PDB entry 4LK1 | X-ray diffraction, 3.84 A resolution | chains D and E of the 6 polymer chains in the assembly

== Chain D ==
Protein: DNA-directed RNA polymerase subunit beta'
Organism: Escherichia coli
Notes: EC 2.7.7.6
UniProt: C5A0S8 (C5A0S8_ECOBW); residues 1-1407 here = UniProt positions 1-1407
Amino-acid sequence (1407 residues; each row starts with the number of its first residue):
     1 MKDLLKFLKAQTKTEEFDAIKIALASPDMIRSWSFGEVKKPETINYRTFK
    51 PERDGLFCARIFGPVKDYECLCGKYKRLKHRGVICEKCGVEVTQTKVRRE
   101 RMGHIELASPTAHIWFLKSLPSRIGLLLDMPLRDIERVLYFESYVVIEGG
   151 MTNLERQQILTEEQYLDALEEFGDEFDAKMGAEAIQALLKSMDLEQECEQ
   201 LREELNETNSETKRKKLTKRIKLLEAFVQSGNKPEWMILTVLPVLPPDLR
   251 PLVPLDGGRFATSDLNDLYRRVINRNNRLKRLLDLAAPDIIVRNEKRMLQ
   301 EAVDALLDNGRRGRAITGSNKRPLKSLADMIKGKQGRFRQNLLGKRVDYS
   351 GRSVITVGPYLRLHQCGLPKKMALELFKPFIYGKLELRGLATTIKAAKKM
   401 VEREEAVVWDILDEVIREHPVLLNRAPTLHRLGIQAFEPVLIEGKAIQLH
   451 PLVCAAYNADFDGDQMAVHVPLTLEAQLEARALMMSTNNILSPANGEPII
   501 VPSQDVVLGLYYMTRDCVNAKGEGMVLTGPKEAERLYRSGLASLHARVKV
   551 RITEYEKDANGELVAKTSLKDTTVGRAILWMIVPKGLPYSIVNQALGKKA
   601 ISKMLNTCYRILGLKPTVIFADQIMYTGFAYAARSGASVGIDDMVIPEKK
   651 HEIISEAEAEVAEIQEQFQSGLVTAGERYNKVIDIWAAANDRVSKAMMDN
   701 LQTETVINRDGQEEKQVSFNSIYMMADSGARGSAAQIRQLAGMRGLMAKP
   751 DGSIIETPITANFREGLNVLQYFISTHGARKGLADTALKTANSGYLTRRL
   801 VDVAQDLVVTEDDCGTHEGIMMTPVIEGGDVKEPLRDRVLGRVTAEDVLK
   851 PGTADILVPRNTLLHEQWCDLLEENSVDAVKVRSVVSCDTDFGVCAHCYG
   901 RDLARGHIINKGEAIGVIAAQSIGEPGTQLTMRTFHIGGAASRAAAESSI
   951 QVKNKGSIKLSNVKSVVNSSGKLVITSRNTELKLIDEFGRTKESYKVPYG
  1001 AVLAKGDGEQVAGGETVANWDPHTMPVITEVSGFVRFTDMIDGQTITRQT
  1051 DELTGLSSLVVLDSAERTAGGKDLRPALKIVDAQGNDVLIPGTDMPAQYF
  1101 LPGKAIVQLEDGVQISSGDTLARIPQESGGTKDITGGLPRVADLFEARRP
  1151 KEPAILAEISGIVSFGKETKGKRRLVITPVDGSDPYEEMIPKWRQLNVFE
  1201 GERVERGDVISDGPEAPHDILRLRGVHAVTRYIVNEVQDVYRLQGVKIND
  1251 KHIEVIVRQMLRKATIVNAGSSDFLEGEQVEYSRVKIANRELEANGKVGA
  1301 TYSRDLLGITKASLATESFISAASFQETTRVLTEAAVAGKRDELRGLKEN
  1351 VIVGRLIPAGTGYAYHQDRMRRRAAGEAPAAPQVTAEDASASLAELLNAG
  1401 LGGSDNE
Disordered / not traced: 1-7, 932-1134, 1377-1407
Bound ions: Zn2+ site 1: Cys-70, Cys-72, Cys-85; Mg2+ near Asp-460 (its only coordinating residue here); Zn2+ site 2: Cys-814, Cys-888, Cys-895, Cys-898

== Chain E ==
Protein: DNA-directed RNA polymerase subunit omega
Organism: Escherichia coli
Notes: EC 2.7.7.6
UniProt: C9QUL2 (C9QUL2_ECOD1); residue numbers follow UniProt; this construct covers 1-91
Amino-acid sequence (91 residues; numbered 1 to 91; the number before each row is that of its first residue):
     1 MARVTVQDAVEKIGNRFDLVLVAARRARQMQVGGKDPLVPEENDKTTVIA
    51 LREIEEGLINNQILDVRERQEQQEQEAAELQAVTAIAEGRR
Disordered / not traced: 1, 91

== Chain D / chain E interface ==
Contacting residue pairs (53):
  His-364(D) with Val-4(E)
  Glu-414(D) with Lys-45(E), hydrogen bond (backbone-side chain)
  Val-415(D) with Lys-45(E), hydrogen bond (backbone-side chain)
  Arg-417(D) with Glu-42(E); Asn-43(E), hydrogen bond (side chain-backbone); Asp-44(E), salt bridge; Lys-45(E)
  Glu-418(D) with Ala-2(E); Asp-44(E); Lys-45(E); Val-48(E)
  Glu-438(D) with Ala-2(E)
  Leu-474(D) with Ala-27(E); Arg-28(E); Gln-31(E)
  Glu-475(D) with Ala-24(E); Arg-28(E), salt bridge
  Leu-478(D) with Val-20(E); Ala-23(E); Ala-24(E), hydrophobic; Thr-47(E); Leu-51(E), hydrophobic
  Glu-479(D) with Val-20(E)
  Arg-481(D) with Arg-3(E), hydrogen bond (side chain-backbone); Val-6(E); Leu-51(E)
  Ala-482(D) with Val-6(E), hydrophobic; Arg-16(E); Val-20(E), hydrophobic
  Leu-483(D) with Phe-17(E), hydrophobic
  Thr-487(D) with Val-4(E), hydrogen bond (side chain-backbone)
  Asn-488(D) with Thr-5(E); Val-6(E); Arg-16(E)
  Asn-489(D) with Arg-16(E)
  Leu-614(D) with Thr-5(E); Gln-7(E)
  Lys-615(D) with Thr-5(E); Gln-7(E)
  Leu-903(D) with Arg-16(E)
  Arg-905(D) with Val-10(E); Arg-16(E)
  His-907(D) with Glu-11(E), salt bridge
  Asn-910(D) with Gly-14(E); Asn-15(E); Arg-16(E)
  Lys-911(D) with Asn-15(E), hydrogen bond (backbone-side chain); Phe-17(E)
  Gly-912(D) with Phe-17(E)
  Glu-913(D) with Phe-17(E)
  Gly-1360(D) with Phe-17(E)
  Thr-1361(D) with Leu-21(E)
  Ala-1364(D) with Leu-21(E), hydrophobic
Other interface residues (no listed pair), chain D (35 interface residues in all): Ile-416, His-419, Thr-473, Gln-477, Met-485, Val-618, Ala-904
Other interface residues (no listed pair), chain E (29 interface residues in all): Asp-8, Leu-19, Thr-46

== Summary ==
Chain D and chain E form an interface of 35 and 29 residues respectively; the contacts include 6 hydrogen
bonds and 3 salt bridges. Polar contacts include Arg-417(D)/Asp-44(E), Glu-475(D)/Arg-28(E) and
His-907(D)/Glu-11(E). Cys-70(D), Cys-72(D) and Cys-85(D) coordinate Zn2+ site 1.
Here chain D is DNA-directed RNA polymerase subunit beta' and chain E is DNA-directed RNA polymerase subunit
omega, both from Escherichia coli. Entry 4LK1 (Crystal Structure Analysis of the E.coli holoenzyme) was
determined by X-ray diffraction together with 4LJZ, 4LK0 and 4LLG from the same study.
